PDB entry 7KHB | electron microscopy, 3.53 A resolution | chains F and X of the 8 polymer chains in the assembly

Chain F:
Protein: RNA polymerase sigma factor RpoD
Source organism: Escherichia coli (strain K12)
UniProt: P00579 (RPOD_ECOLI); residues 1-613 here = UniProt positions 1-613
Sequence (613 residues; numbered 1 to 613; the number before each row is that of its first residue):
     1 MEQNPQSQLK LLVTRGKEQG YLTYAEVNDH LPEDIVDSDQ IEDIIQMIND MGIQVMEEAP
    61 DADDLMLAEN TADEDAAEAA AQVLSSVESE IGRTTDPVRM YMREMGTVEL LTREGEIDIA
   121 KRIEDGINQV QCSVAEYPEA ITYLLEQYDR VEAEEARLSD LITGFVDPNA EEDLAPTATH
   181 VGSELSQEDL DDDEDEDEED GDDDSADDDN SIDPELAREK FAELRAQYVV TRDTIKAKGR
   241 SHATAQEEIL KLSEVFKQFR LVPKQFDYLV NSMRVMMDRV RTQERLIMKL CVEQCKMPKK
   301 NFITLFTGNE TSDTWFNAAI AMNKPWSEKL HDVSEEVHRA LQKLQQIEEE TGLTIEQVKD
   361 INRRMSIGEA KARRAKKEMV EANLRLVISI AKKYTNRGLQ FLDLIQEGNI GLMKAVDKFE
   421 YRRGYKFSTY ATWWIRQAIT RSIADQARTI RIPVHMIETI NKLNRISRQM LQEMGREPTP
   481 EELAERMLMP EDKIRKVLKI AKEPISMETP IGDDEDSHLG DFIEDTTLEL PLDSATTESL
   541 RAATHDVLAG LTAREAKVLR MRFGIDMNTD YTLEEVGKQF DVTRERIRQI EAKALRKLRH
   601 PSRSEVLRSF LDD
Disordered / not traced: 1-90, 168-212, 237-242, 613
UniProt features mapped onto this chain:
  - DNA-binding region: Leu-573 to Ala-592 (H-T-H motif)
  - region: Arg-584 to Arg-599 (Interaction with anti-sigma factors)
  - motif: Asp-403 to Gln-406 (Interaction with polymerase core subunit RpoC)
  - site: Arg-562 (Interaction with anti-sigma factors)
  - mutagenesis: Ala-553 (A553D: Disrupts the interaction with Escherichia phage lambda antitermination protein Q), Arg-596 (R596D/E: 2-fold reduction in activation of class II Crp-dependent promoters)
From the paper describing this entry:
  - binding site for the 64-nt DNA strand (chain X): Arg-99, Met-102
  - binding site for the 64-nt DNA strand: Phe-522
  - conformationally variable residues (loop rearrangement): Glu-515

Chain X:
Molecule: 64-nt DNA strand
Source organism: Escherichia coli K-12
Sequence (64 nucleotides; row label = number of the first residue in the row):
    17 ATTTCCTCTT GTCAGGCCGG AATAACTCCC TATAATGCGC CACCACTGAC ACGGACTCTA
    77 CGAG
Disordered / not traced: 59-62

Interface between chain F and chain X:
Pairs across the interface (40):
  Val-98(F) / DC54(X)  base contact
  Arg-99(F) / DC54(X)  base contact
  Arg-99(F) / DG55(X)  base contact
  Met-102(F) / DG53(X)  base contact
  Met-102(F) / DC54(X)  phosphate contact
  Gly-106(F) / DG53(X)  base contact
  Leu-110(F) / DT52(X)  base contact
  Arg-385(F) / DT52(X)  base contact
  Arg-385(F) / DG53(X)  salt bridge to the phosphate
  Ile-388(F) / DG53(X)  sugar contact
  Ser-389(F) / DT52(X)  sugar contact
  Lys-392(F) / DC54(X)  phosphate contact
  Lys-392(F) / DG55(X)  salt bridge to the phosphate
  Phe-401(F) / DC54(X)  sugar contact
  Glu-420(F) / DA48(X)  base contact
  Arg-423(F) / DA48(X)  base contact
  Tyr-425(F) / DT49(X)  sugar contact
  Tyr-425(F) / DA50(X)  phosphate contact
  Lys-426(F) / DA50(X)  hydrogen bond to the phosphate
  Lys-426(F) / DA51(X)  salt bridge to the phosphate
  Ser-428(F) / DA51(X)  phosphate contact
  Ser-428(F) / DT52(X)  hydrogen bond to the base
  Thr-429(F) / DA50(X)  phosphate contact
  Tyr-430(F) / DA48(X)  stacking on the base
  Thr-432(F) / DA51(X)  base contact
  Trp-433(F) / DT47(X)  base contact
  Trp-433(F) / DA48(X)  sugar contact
  Trp-434(F) / DT47(X)  base contact
  Gln-437(F) / DC46(X)  hydrogen bond to the base
  Gln-437(F) / DT47(X)  base contact
  Arg-451(F) / DC42(X)  salt bridge to the phosphate
  Pro-453(F) / DA41(X)  sugar contact
  Pro-453(F) / DC42(X)  phosphate contact
  His-455(F) / DA41(X)  salt bridge to the phosphate
  Glu-585(F) / DT26(X)  base contact
  Arg-586(F) / DC24(X)  salt bridge to the phosphate
  Arg-586(F) / DT25(X)  base contact
  Gln-589(F) / DC24(X)  hydrogen bond to the base
  Gln-589(F) / DT25(X)  hydrogen bond to the base
  Arg-596(F) / DC22(X)  salt bridge to the phosphate
Other interface residues (no listed pair), chain F (34 interface residues in all): Ala-382, Asn-383, Leu-386, Phe-419, Arg-436, Lys-593
Other interface residues (no listed pair), chain X (17 interface residues in all): DT23

Summary:
34 residues of chain F and 17 residues of chain X are in contact, with 5 hydrogen bonds, 7 salt bridges and 1
aromatic stacking contact. Among the polar pairs are Ser-428(F)/DT52(X), Gln-437(F)/DC46(X) and
Gln-589(F)/DC24(X). From the paper: a binding site for the 64-nt DNA strand (chain X) at Arg-99(F) and
Met-102(F); a binding site for the 64-nt DNA strand at Phe-522(F).
Here chain F is RNA polymerase sigma factor RpoD (Escherichia coli (strain K12)) and chain X is a 64-nt DNA
strand (Escherichia coli K-12). Entry 7KHB (Escherichia coli RNA polymerase and rrnBP1 promoter open complex)
was determined by electron microscopy together with 7KHE, 7KHC and 7KHI from the same study.
